Entry 1U8J (X-ray diffraction, 2.24 A resolution); this record covers chains A and B of the 3 polymer chains in the assembly.

== Chain A ==
Name: Antibody 2F5 (light chain)
From: Homo sapiens
Notes: antibody fragment or engineered binder
Amino-acid sequence (214 residues; numbered 1 to 214; the number before each row is that of its first residue):
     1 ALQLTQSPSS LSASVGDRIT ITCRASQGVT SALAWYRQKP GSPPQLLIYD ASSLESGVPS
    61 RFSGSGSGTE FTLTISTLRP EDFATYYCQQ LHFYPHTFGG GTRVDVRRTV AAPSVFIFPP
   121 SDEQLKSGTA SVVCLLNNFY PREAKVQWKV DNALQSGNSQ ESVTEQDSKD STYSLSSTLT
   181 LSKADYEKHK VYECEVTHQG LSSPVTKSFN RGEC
Cystine bridges: Cys23-Cys88, Cys134-Cys194

== Chain B ==
Name: Antibody 2F5 (heavy chain)
From: Homo sapiens
Notes: antibody fragment or engineered binder
Amino-acid sequence (235 residues; row label = number of the first residue in the row; a row labelled like 35A-35B holds insertion residues (35A, then the next letters in order)):
     1 RITLKESGPP LVKPTQTLTL TCSFSGFSLS DFGVG
35A-35B VG
    36 WIRQPPGKAL EWLAIIYSDD DKRYSPSLNT RLTITKDTSK NQVVLVM
82A-82C TRV
    83 SPVDTATYFC AHRRGPTT
100A-100N LFGVPIARGPVNAM
   101 DVWGQGITVT ISSTSTKGPS VFPLAPSSKS TAGAAAALGC LVKDYFPEPV TVSWNSGALT
   161 SGVHTFPAVL QSSGLYSLSS VVTVPSSSLG TQTYTCNVNH KPSNTKVDKR VEPKSC
Disordered / not traced: 127-132, 190-191
Cystine bridges: Cys22-Cys92, Cys140-Cys196

== How chain A and chain B interact ==
Pairs across the interface (81):
  Ala32(A) with Asn100L(B)
  Leu33(A) with Asn100L(B)
  Ala34(A) with Asn100L(B); Ala100M(B), hydrophobic
  Tyr36(A) with Ala100M(B); Met100N(B), hydrogen bond (side chain-backbone); Trp103(B)
  Gln38(A) with Gln39(B), hydrogen bond; Phe91(B)
  Pro43(A) with Phe91(B), hydrophobic; Gly104(B)
  Pro44(A) with Leu45(B), hydrophobic; Trp103(B)
  Leu46(A) with Ala100M(B), hydrophobic; Asp101(B)
  Tyr49(A) with Arg96(B); Gly100I(B); Pro100J(B), hydrophobic; Asn100L(B); Ala100M(B), hydrophobic
  Asp50(A) with Gly100I(B); Asn100L(B), hydrogen bond
  Glu55(A) with Arg96(B), salt bridge; Asp101(B)
  Tyr87(A) with Gln39(B), hydrogen bond; Lys43(B); Ala44(B); Leu45(B), hydrophobic
  Gln89(A) with Trp47(B); Met100N(B)
  Leu91(A) with Arg95(B); Val100K(B); Asn100L(B); Ala100M(B)
  Tyr94(A) with Trp47(B), hydrophobic; Tyr52(B), hydrogen bond; Arg58(B)
  Pro95(A) with Trp47(B), hydrophobic; Pro61(B)
  His96(A) with Trp47(B); Arg95(B)
  Phe98(A) with Ile37(B), hydrophobic; Leu45(B); Trp47(B); Trp103(B), hydrophobic
  Gly100(A) with Ala44(B)
  Phe116(A) with Ala135(B); Ala137(B), hydrophobic
  Phe118(A) with Leu124(B); Ala125(B); Pro126(B); Ala137(B)
  Ser121(A) with Phe122(B); Pro123(B)
  Glu123(A) with Val121(B); Phe122(B); Lys209(B), salt bridge
  Gln124(A) with Phe122(B); Lys143(B)
  Ser131(A) with Leu141(B); Lys143(B)
  Val133(A) with Leu124(B), hydrophobic
  Leu135(A) with Ala137(B), hydrophobic; Phe166(B), hydrophobic; Val181(B), hydrophobic
  Asn137(A) with His164(B), hydrogen bond; Thr183(B)
  Asn138(A) with His164(B)
  Gln160(A) with Val169(B); Leu170(B), hydrogen bond (side chain-backbone); Gln171(B)
  Glu161(A) with Val169(B)
  Ser162(A) with Phe166(B); Pro167(B), hydrogen bond (side chain-backbone)
  Val163(A) with Pro167(B)
  Thr164(A) with Phe166(B)
  Ser174(A) with His164(B), hydrogen bond; Phe166(B)
  Leu175(A) with Phe166(B)
  Ser176(A) with Phe166(B); Ser179(B), hydrogen bond
Interface residues without a listed pair, chain A (42 interface residues in all): Ser31, Gly99, Pro119, Thr129, Asp167
Interface residues without a listed pair, chain B (49 interface residues in all): Glu46, Ile50, Asp56, Ser60, Gln105, Ala136, Leu138, Thr165

== Summary ==
42 residues of chain A face 49 of chain B across their interface; the contacts include 10 hydrogen bonds and 2
salt bridges. Among the polar pairs are Glu55(A)-Arg96(B), Glu123(A)-Lys209(B) and Tyr36(A)-Met100N(B).
Here chain A is Antibody 2F5 (light chain) and chain B is Antibody 2F5 (heavy chain), both from Homo sapiens.
Entry 1U8J (Crystal structure of the HIV-1 Cross Neutralizing Monoclonal Antibody 2F5 in complex with gp41
Peptide ELDKWAG) was determined by X-ray diffraction (same publication as 1U8H, 1U8I, 1U8L, 1U8M, 1U8N, 1U8O
and 14 further entries).
